PDB entry 4ZNS | X-ray diffraction, 1.86 A resolution | chains B and D of the 4 polymer chains in the assembly

[Chain B]
Name: Estrogen receptor
Organism: Homo sapiens
Notes: fragment: ligand-binding domain
UniProtKB: P03372 (ESR1_HUMAN); numbering as in UniProt (aligned over 301-559)
Amino-acid sequence (259 residues; numbered 301 to 559; the number before each row is that of its first residue):
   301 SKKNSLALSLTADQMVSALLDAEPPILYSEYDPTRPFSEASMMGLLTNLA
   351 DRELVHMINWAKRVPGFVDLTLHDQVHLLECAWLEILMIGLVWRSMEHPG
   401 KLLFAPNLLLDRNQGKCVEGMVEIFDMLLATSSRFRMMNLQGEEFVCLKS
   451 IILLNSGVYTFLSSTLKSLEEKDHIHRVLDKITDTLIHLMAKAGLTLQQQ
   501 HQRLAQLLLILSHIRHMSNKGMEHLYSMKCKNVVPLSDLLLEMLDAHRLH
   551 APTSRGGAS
Disordered / not traced: 301-305, 462-466, 530-532, 550-559
Construct notes: engineered mutation S537 (Tyr in P03372)
Ligand contacts: OFB (3-fluorophenyl (1S,2R,4S)-5,6-bis(4-hydroxyphenyl)-7-oxabicyclo[2.2.1]hept-5-ene-2-sulfonate): M343, L346, T347, A350, E353, L387, M388, L391, R394, F404, V418, E419, G420, M421, I424, F425, L428, G521, H524, L525, M528, L540

[Chain D]
Name: Nuclear receptor-interacting peptide
UniProtKB: Q15596 (NCOA2_HUMAN); residues 686-698 here = UniProt positions 686-698
Amino-acid sequence (13 residues; each row starts with the number of its first residue):
   686 KHKILHRLLQDSS
Disordered / not traced: 686-687, 697-698

[How chain B and chain D interact]
Contacting residue pairs - 20 pairs, chain B then chain D:
  I358(B) - L690(D)  hydrophobic
  I358(B) - L693(D)  hydrophobic
  I358(B) - L694(D)  hydrophobic
  K362(B) - L693(D)
  K362(B) - L694(D)
  L372(B) - H691(D)
  L372(B) - L694(D)  hydrophobic
  L372(B) - Q695(D)
  Q375(B) - L694(D)
  V376(B) - L690(D)
  V376(B) - L694(D)  hydrophobic
  L379(B) - L690(D)  hydrophobic
  L379(B) - L694(D)  hydrophobic
  E380(B) - K688(D)  salt bridge
  E380(B) - L690(D)
  D538(B) - I689(D)
  L539(B) - I689(D)
  E542(B) - K688(D)
  E542(B) - I689(D)  hydrogen bond (side chain-backbone)
  M543(B) - L690(D)  hydrophobic
Interface residues without a listed pair, chain B (12 interface residues in all): F367

[In short]
Chain B and chain D form an interface of 12 and 7 residues respectively, with 1 hydrogen bond and 1 salt
bridge. Among the polar pairs are E380(B)-K688(D) and E542(B)-I689(D). Ligands of chain B: compound OFB.
Here chain B is Estrogen receptor (Homo sapiens) and chain D is Nuclear receptor-interacting peptide. Entry
4ZNS (Crystal Structure of the ER-alpha Ligand-binding Domain (Y537S) in complex with a 3-Fluoro-substituted
OBHS derivative) was determined by X-ray diffraction together with 4ZN7, 4ZNH, 4ZNT, 4ZNU, 4ZNV, 4ZNW and 50
further entries from the same study.
